5Z3L - chains C and I of the 11 polymer chains in the assembly; structure by electron microscopy, 4.31 A resolution (low resolution: residue-level contacts below are approximate; hydrogen-bond / salt-bridge calls are withheld).

# Chain C
Name: Histone H2A
From: Xenopus laevis
UniProt: Q6AZJ8 (Q6AZJ8_XENLA); residues 1-129 here correspond to UniProt positions 2-130 (UniProt number = residue number + 1)
Sequence (129 residues; numbered 1 to 129; the number before each row is that of its first residue):
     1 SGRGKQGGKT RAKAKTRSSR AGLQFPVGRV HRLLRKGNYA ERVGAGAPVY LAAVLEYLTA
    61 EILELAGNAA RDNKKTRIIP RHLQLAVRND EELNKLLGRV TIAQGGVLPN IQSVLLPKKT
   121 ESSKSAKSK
Disordered / not traced: 1-11, 119-129

# Chain I
Molecule: 167-nt DNA strand
Sequence (167 nucleotides; numbered 1 to 167; the number before each row is that of its first residue):
     1 ATCGAGAATC CCGGTGCCGA GGCCGCTCAA TTGGTCGTAG ACAGCTCTAG CACCGCTTAA
    61 ACGCACGTAC GCGCTGTCCC CCGCGTTTTA ACCGCCAAGG GGATTACTCC CTAGTCTCCA
   121 GGCACGTGTC AGATATATAC ATCCTGAAGC TTGTCGAGAA GTACGAT
Disordered / not traced: 1, 148-167

# Chain C / chain I interface
Residue-residue contacts - 14 pairs, chain C then chain I:
  Ala14(C) - DA120(I)
  Thr16(C) - DG121(I)
  Arg29(C) - DG122(I)
  Arg29(C) - DC123(I)
  Arg42(C) - DT112(I)
  Arg42(C) - DA113(I)
  Val43(C) - DT112(I)
  Val43(C) - DA113(I)
  Ala45(C) - DT112(I)
  Lys75(C) - DG132(I)
  Lys75(C) - DA133(I)
  Thr76(C) - DA131(I)
  Thr76(C) - DG132(I)
  Arg77(C) - DG132(I)
Other interface residues (no listed pair), chain C (11 interface residues in all): Arg35, Gly44

# Overview
11 residues of chain C face 9 of chain I across their interface.
Chain C is Histone H2A (Xenopus laevis) and chain I is a 167-nt DNA strand; the structure, Structure of
Snf2-nucleosome complex in apo state, was determined by electron microscopy (same publication as 5Z3U, 5Z3V,
5Z3O, 6IY2 and 6IY3).
